PDB entry 8IZL | electron microscopy, 2.93 A resolution | chains B and A of the 5 polymer chains in the assembly

[Chain B]
Molecule: Phosphoprotein
From: Mumps orthorubulavirus
UniProtKB: Q9J4L6 (Q9J4L6_MUMPJ); residues 1-391 here = UniProt positions 1-391
Amino-acid sequence (391 residues; numbered 1 to 391; the number before each row is that of its first residue):
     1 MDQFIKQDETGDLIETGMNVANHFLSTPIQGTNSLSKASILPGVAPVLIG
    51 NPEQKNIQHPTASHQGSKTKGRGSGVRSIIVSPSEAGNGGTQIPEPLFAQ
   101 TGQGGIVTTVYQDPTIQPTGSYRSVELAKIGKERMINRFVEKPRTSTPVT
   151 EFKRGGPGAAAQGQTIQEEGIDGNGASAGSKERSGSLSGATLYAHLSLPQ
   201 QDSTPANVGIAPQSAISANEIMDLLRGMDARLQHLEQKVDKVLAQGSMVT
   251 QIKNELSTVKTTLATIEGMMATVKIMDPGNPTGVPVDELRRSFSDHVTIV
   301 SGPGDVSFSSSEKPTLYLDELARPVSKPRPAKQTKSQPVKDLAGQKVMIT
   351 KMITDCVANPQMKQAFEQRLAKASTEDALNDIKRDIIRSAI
Unresolved in the structure: 1-217, 287-391

[Chain A]
Molecule: RNA-directed RNA polymerase L
From: Mumps orthorubulavirus
UniProtKB: Q9J4L0 (Q9J4L0_MUMPJ); residues 1-2261 here = UniProt positions 1-2261
Amino-acid sequence (2261 residues; each row starts with the number of its first residue):
     1 MAGLNEILLPEVHLNSPIVRYKLFYYILHGQLPNDLEPDDLGPLANQNWK
    51 AIRAEESQVHARLKQIRVELIARIPSLRWTRSQREIAILIWPRILPILQA
   101 YDLRQSMQLPTVWEKLTQSTVNLISDGLERVVLHISNQLTGKPNLFTRSR
   151 AGQDTKDYSIPSTRELSQIWFNNEWSGSVKTWLMIKYRMRQLITNQKTGE
   201 LTDLVTIVDTRSTLCIITPELVALYSSEHKALTYLTFEMVLMVTDMLEGR
   251 LNVSSLCTASHYLSPLKKRIEVLLTLVDDLALLMGDKVYGIVSSLESFVY
   301 AQLQYGDPVIDIKGTFYGFICNEILDLLTEDNIFTEEEANKVLLDLTSQF
   351 DNLSPDLTAELLCIMRLWGHPTLTASQAASKVRESMCAPKVLDFQTIMKT
   401 LAFFHAILINGYRRSHNGIWPPTTLHGNAPKSLIEMRHDNSELKYEYVLK
   451 NWKSISMLRIHKCFDASPDEDLSIFMKDKAISCPRQDWMGVFRRSLIKQR
   501 YRDANRPLPQPFNRRLLLNFLEDDRFDPIKELEYVTSGEYLRDPEFCASY
   551 SLKEKEIKATGRIFAKMTKRMRSCQVIAESLLANHAGKLMRENGVVLDQL
   601 KLTKSLLTMNQIGIISEHSRRSTADNMTLAHSGSNKHRINNSQFKKNKDN
   651 KHEMPDDGFEIAACFLTTDLTKYCLNWRYQVIIPFARTLNSMYGIPHLFE
   701 WIHLRLMRSTLYVGDPFNPPSDPTQLDLDTALNDDIFIVSPRGGIEGLCQ
   751 KLWTMISISTIILSATEANTRVMSMVQGDNQAIAITTRVVRSLSHSEKKE
   801 QAYKASKLFFERLRANNHGIGHHLKEQETILSSDFFIYSKRVFYKGRILT
   851 QALKNVSKMCLTADILGDCSQASCSNLATTVMRLTENGVEKDLCYFLNAF
   901 MTIRQLCYDLVFPQTKSLSQDITNAYLNHPILISRLCLLPSQLGGLNFLS
   951 CSRLFNRNIGDPLVSAIADVKRLIKAGCLDIWVLYNILGRRPGKGKWSTL
  1001 AADPYTLNIDYLVPSTTFLKKHAQYTLMERSVNPMLRGVFSENAAEEEEE
  1051 LAQYLLDREVVMPRVAHVILAQSSCGRRKQIQGYLDSTRTIIRYSLEVRP
  1101 LSAKKLNTVIEYNLLYLSYNLEIIEKPNIVQPFLNAINVDTCSIDIARSL
  1151 RKLSWATLLNGRPIEGLETPDPIELVHGCLIIGSDECEHCSSGDDKFTWF
  1201 FLPKGIRLDDDPASNPPIRVPYIGSKTDERRVASMAYIKGASVSLKSALR
  1251 LAGVYIWAFGDTEESWQDAYELASTRVNLTLEQLQSLTPLPTSANLVHRL
  1301 DDGTTQLKFTPASSYAFSSFVHISNDCQILEIDDQVTDSNLIYQQVMITG
  1351 LALIETWNNPPINFSVYETTLHLHTGSSCCIRPVESCVVNPPLLPVPLIN
  1401 VPQMNKFVYDPEPLSLLEMEKIEDIAYQTRIGGLDQIPLLEKIPLLAHLT
  1451 AKQMVNSITGLDEATSIMNDAVVQADYTSNWISECCYTYIDSVFVYSGWA
  1501 LLLELSYQMYYLRIQGIQGILDYVYMTLRRIPGMAITGISSTISHPRILR
  1551 RCINLDVIAPINSPHIASLDYTKLSIDAVMWGTKQVLTNISQGIDYEIVV
  1601 PSESQLTLSDRVLNLVARKLSLLAIIWANYNYPPKVKGMSPEDKCQALTT
  1651 HLLQTVEYVEYIQIEKTNIRRMIIEPKLTAYPSNLFYLSRKLLNAIRDSE
  1701 EGQFLIASYYNSFGYLEPILMESKIFNLSSSESASLTEFDFILNLELSDA
  1751 SLEKYSLPSLLMTAENMDNPFPQPPLHHVLRPLGLSSTSWYKTISVLNYI
  1801 SHMKISDGAHLYLAEGSGASMSLIETFLPGETIWYNSLFNSGENPPQRNF
  1851 APLPTQFIESVPYRLIQAGIAAGNGIVQSFYPLWNGNSDITDLSTKTSVE
  1901 YIIHKVGADTCALVHVDLEGVPGSMNSMLERAQVHALLITVTVLKPGGLL
  1951 ILKASWEPFNRFSFLLTVLWQFFSTIRILRSSYSDPNNHEVYIIATLAVD
  2001 PTTSSFTTALNRARTLNEQGFSLIPPELVSEYWRKRVEQGQIIQDCIDKV
  2051 ISECVRDQYLADNNIILQAGGTPSTRKWLDLPDYSSFNELQSEMARLITI
  2101 HLKEVIEILKGQASDHDTLLFTSYNVGPLGKINTILRLIVERILMYTVRN
  2151 WCILPTQTRLTLRQSIELGEFRLRDVITPMEILKLSPNRKYLKSALNQST
  2201 FNHLMGETSDILLNRAYQKRIWKAIGCVIYCFGLLTPDVEGSERIDVDND
  2251 IPDYDIHGDII
Unresolved in the structure: 1-3, 152-157, 619-657, 1229-1231, 1300-1307, 1331-1336, 1460-1477, 1605-1608, 1658-1662, 1686-1687, 1712-1735, 1746-1771, 1921-1928, 2114-2126, 2233-2261
Metal / ion sites: Zn2+ site 1: Cys1142, Glu1174, Cys1379, Cys1380; Zn2+ site 2: Cys1187, Cys1190, His1372, His1374
What the authors report for this chain:
  - catalytic residues: Gly778 to Asn780, His1298 to Arg1299 (by similarity / conservation)

[Interface between chain B and chain A]
Contacting residue pairs - 47 pairs, chain B then chain A:
  Thr261(B) with Asn428(A), hydrogen bond (side chain-backbone)
  Ala264(B) with His426(A), hydrogen bond (backbone-side chain); Gly427(A); Asn428(A)
  Thr265(B) with Asn428(A), hydrogen bond; Lys453(A); Met457(A)
  Gly268(B) with His426(A)
  Met269(B) with Phe394(A); Trp452(A), hydrophobic; Lys453(A); Met457(A), hydrophobic
  Thr272(B) with Phe394(A); Met398(A)
  Val273(B) with Phe394(A), hydrophobic
  Ile275(B) with Tyr679(A), hydrogen bond (backbone-side chain); Ile683(A); Arg687(A)
  Met276(B) with Ile397(A), hydrophobic; Tyr679(A); Gln680(A); Ile683(A), hydrophobic; Pro684(A), hydrophobic
  Asp277(B) with Tyr679(A)
  Pro278(B) with Tyr679(A), hydrophobic; Gln680(A); Leu704(A); Met707(A), hydrophobic; Arg708(A), hydrogen bond (backbone-side chain)
  Gly279(B) with Arg708(A), hydrogen bond (backbone-side chain)
  Pro281(B) with Leu541(A), hydrophobic; His697(A); Leu704(A), hydrophobic; Arg708(A)
  Thr282(B) with Tyr679(A), hydrogen bond; Ile683(A); Arg687(A); His697(A), hydrogen bond (backbone-side chain); Glu700(A)
  Gly283(B) with Arg687(A); Pro696(A)
  Val284(B) with Arg459(A); Arg687(A); Asn690(A); Ser691(A); Pro696(A), hydrogen bond (backbone-backbone)
  Val286(B) with Gly694(A)
Also at the interface, not in a pair above, chain B (21 interface residues in all): Lys260, Glu267, Asn280, Pro285
Also at the interface, not in a pair above, chain A (26 interface residues in all): Lys462

[In short]
Chain B and chain A form an interface of 21 and 26 residues respectively, with 9 hydrogen bonds. Among the
polar pairs are Thr261(B)-Asn428(A), Ala264(B)-His426(A) and Thr265(B)-Asn428(A). The Zn2+ site 1 is built by
Cys1142(A), Glu1174(A), Cys1379(A) and Cys1380(A). Cys1187(A), Cys1190(A), His1372(A) and His1374(A) form the
Zn2+ site 2. The paper reports catalytic residues Gly778(A) and His1298(A).
Here chain B is Phosphoprotein and chain A is RNA-directed RNA polymerase L, both from Mumps orthorubulavirus.
Entry 8IZL (Structure of the Mumps Virus L Protein Bound by Phosphoprotein Tetramer) was determined by
electron microscopy (same publication as 8X01 and 8YXM).
